6UTG - chains R and S of the 35 polymer chains in the assembly; structure by electron microscopy, 3.40 A resolution.

[Chain R (and S)]
Protein: Proteasome activator protein PA26
From: Trypanosoma brucei
Notes: chain S of this document is another copy of the same molecule, construct and numbering; everything in this record applies to it too
UniProtKB: Q9U8G2 (Q9U8G2_9TRYP); numbering as in UniProt (aligned over 4-231)
Amino-acid sequence (228 residues; numbered 4 to 231; the number before each row is that of its first residue):
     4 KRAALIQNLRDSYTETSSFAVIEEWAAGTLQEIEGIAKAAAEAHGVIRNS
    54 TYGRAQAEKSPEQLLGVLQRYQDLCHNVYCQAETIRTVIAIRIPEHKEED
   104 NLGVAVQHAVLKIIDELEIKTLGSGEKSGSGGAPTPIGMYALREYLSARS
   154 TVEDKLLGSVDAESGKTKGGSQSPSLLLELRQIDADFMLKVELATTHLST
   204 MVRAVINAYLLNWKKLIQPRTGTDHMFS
Not modelled in the structure: 162-171
Sequence notes: conflict V49 (Thr in Q9U8G2), T226 (Ser in Q9U8G2); engineered mutation F230 (Val in Q9U8G2)
What the authors report for this chain:
  - mutagenesis - V230F: increased binding to archaeal 20S CP (citing earlier work)

[How chain R and chain S interact]
Residue-residue contacts (90):
  R5(R) - E18(S)  salt bridge
  R5(R) - F22(S)
  R5(R) - Y212(S)
  R5(R) - L213(S)
  R5(R) - W216(S)
  L8(R) - A29(S)  hydrophobic
  L8(R) - L213(S)  hydrophobic
  I9(R) - L213(S)  hydrophobic
  L12(R) - I209(S)  hydrophobic
  R13(R) - N210(S)
  R13(R) - L214(S)
  Y16(R) - R206(S)  hydrogen bond
  A60(R) - P177(S)
  E61(R) - P177(S)
  K62(R) - P177(S)
  S63(R) - P177(S)
  S63(R) - S178(S)  hydrogen bond
  S63(R) - L181(S)
  L68(R) - L181(S)  hydrophobic
  Q72(R) - R51(S)
  Q75(R) - Q185(S)  hydrogen bond
  Q75(R) - D189(S)  hydrogen bond
  Q75(R) - L192(S)
  D76(R) - R51(S)  salt bridge
  H79(R) - L192(S)
  H79(R) - E195(S)  salt bridge
  H79(R) - L196(S)
  Y82(R) - L196(S)  hydrophobic
  Y82(R) - H200(S)
  E86(R) - T199(S)
  E86(R) - H200(S)  salt bridge
  E86(R) - T203(S)  hydrogen bond
  R89(R) - T203(S)
  T90(R) - T203(S)  hydrogen bond
  T90(R) - R206(S)
  A93(R) - N210(S)
  I94(R) - R206(S)
  I94(R) - N210(S)  hydrogen bond (backbone-side chain)
  R95(R) - N210(S)
  I96(R) - N210(S)  hydrogen bond (backbone-side chain)
  I96(R) - L214(S)
  P97(R) - L214(S)
  E98(R) - L214(S)
  E98(R) - N215(S)
  H99(R) - V109(S)
  H99(R) - N215(S)  hydrogen bond (backbone-side chain)
  E101(R) - L105(S)
  E101(R) - A108(S)
  S127(R) - P139(S)
  G128(R) - A136(S)
  G128(R) - T138(S)
  E129(R) - A136(S)  hydrogen bond (backbone-backbone)
  E129(R) - T138(S)  hydrogen bond (backbone-backbone)
  E129(R) - P139(S)
  E129(R) - I140(S)
  E129(R) - G141(S)  hydrogen bond (side chain-backbone)
  E129(R) - E147(S)
  K130(R) - G135(S)
  K130(R) - A136(S)  hydrogen bond (backbone-backbone)
  G132(R) - S133(S)
  G132(R) - G134(S)
  S133(R) - S133(S)  hydrogen bond (backbone-backbone)
  M142(R) - L192(S)  hydrophobic
  M142(R) - L196(S)  hydrophobic
  Y143(R) - D189(S)
  Y143(R) - L192(S)  hydrophobic
  Y143(R) - K193(S)
  Y143(R) - L196(S)
  L145(R) - Q185(S)
  R146(R) - A151(S)
  R146(R) - Q185(S)
  R146(R) - I186(S)
  R146(R) - D189(S)
  R146(R) - F190(S)
  L149(R) - S178(S)
  L149(R) - L181(S)
  L149(R) - E182(S)
  L149(R) - Q185(S)
  S150(R) - E182(S)  hydrogen bond
  R152(R) - S178(S)
  S153(R) - S176(S)
  S153(R) - S178(S)
  S153(R) - L179(S)
  S153(R) - E182(S)  hydrogen bond
  E156(R) - S176(S)  hydrogen bond
  E156(R) - P177(S)
  E156(R) - S178(S)  hydrogen bond
  D157(R) - S174(S)  hydrogen bond
  D157(R) - S176(S)
  L160(R) - Q175(S)
Also at the interface, not in a pair above, chain R (47 interface residues in all): C83, I122, S131
Also at the interface, not in a pair above, chain S (49 interface residues in all): A112, E119, S131, P137, A207

[Overview]
The interface between chain R and chain S involves 47 residues on one side and 49 on the other, with 19
hydrogen bonds and 4 salt bridges. Among the polar pairs are R5(R)-E18(S), D76(R)-R51(S) and H79(R)-E195(S).
From the paper: V230F of chain R increases binding to archaeal 20S CP.
Both chains are Proteasome activator protein PA26 (Trypanosoma brucei). Entry 6UTG (Allosteric coupling
between alpha-rings of the 20S proteasome, 20S singly capped with a PA26/V230F) was determined by electron
microscopy (same publication as 6UTF, 6UTH, 6UTI and 6UTJ).
